PDB entry 5UQA | X-ray diffraction, 1.31 A resolution | chains E and F of the 12 polymer chains in the assembly

# Chain E
Name: Insulin, chain A
From: Homo sapiens
UniProtKB: P01308 (INS_HUMAN); residues 1-21 here correspond to UniProt positions 90-110 (UniProt number = residue number + 89)
Chain sequence (21 residues; each row starts with the number of its first residue):
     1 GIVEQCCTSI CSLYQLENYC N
Disulfide bonds: Cys6-Cys11
Metal / ion sites: Na+ site 1: Asn18, Cys20; Na+ site 2: Tyr19 (shared with 1 residue of chain K)
Residues lining bound ligands: phenol (IPH): Cys6, Ser9, Ile10, Cys11, Leu16

# Chain F
Name: Insulin, chain B
From: Homo sapiens
UniProtKB: P01308 (INS_HUMAN); residues 1-30 here correspond to UniProt positions 25-54 (UniProt number = residue number + 24)
Chain sequence (30 residues; each row starts with the number of its first residue):
     1 FVNQHLCGSH LVEALYLVCG ERGFFYTPKT
Disordered / not traced: 1, 30
Modified positions: Pro28 ((4S)-4-fluoro-L-proline; 4FB)
Metal / ion sites: Zn2+: His10 (shared with 1 residue of chain B; 1 residue of chain J)
Residues lining bound ligands: phenol (IPH): Cys7, His10, Leu11, Ala14

# How chain E and chain F interact
Disulfides between the chains: Cys7(E)-Cys7(F), Cys20(E)-Cys19(F)
Contacting residue pairs (26):
  Gly1(E) with Lys29(F)
  Ile2(E) with Leu11(F), hydrophobic; Leu15(F), hydrophobic; Tyr26(F), hydrophobic; Thr27(F)
  Val3(E) with Gln4(F); Tyr26(F)
  Cys6(E) with Leu11(F), hydrophobic
  Cys7(E) with Cys7(F), disulfide; Leu11(F), hydrophobic
  Leu13(E) with Val18(F), hydrophobic
  Leu16(E) with Leu11(F), hydrophobic; Ala14(F), hydrophobic; Leu15(F)
  Glu17(E) with Val18(F); Arg22(F), salt bridge
  Tyr19(E) with Leu15(F), hydrophobic; Phe24(F); Phe25(F), hydrogen bond (backbone-backbone)
  Cys20(E) with Cys19(F), disulfide; Arg22(F); Gly23(F)
  Asn21(E) with Arg22(F), hydrogen bond (backbone-side chain); Gly23(F), hydrogen bond (backbone-backbone); Phe24(F), hydrogen bond (side chain-backbone); Phe25(F)
Other interface residues (no listed pair), chain E (12 interface residues in all): Glu4
Other interface residues (no listed pair), chain F (15 interface residues in all): Pro28

# In short
The interface between chain E and chain F involves 12 residues on one side and 15 on the other; the contacts
include 2 disulfide bonds, 4 hydrogen bonds and 1 salt bridge. Polar pairs include Glu17(E)-Arg22(F),
Asn21(E)-Arg22(F) and Asn21(E)-Phe24(F).
Chain E is Insulin, chain A and chain F is Insulin, chain B, both from Homo sapiens; the structure, Insulin
with proline analog FzP at position B28 in the R6 state, was determined by X-ray diffraction.
